3RX7 - chain A; structure by X-ray diffraction, 2.02 A resolution.

== Chain A ==
Protein: Cellulase
Organism: Alicyclobacillus acidocaldarius subsp. acidocaldarius
Notes: EC 3.2.1.4
Reference sequence: Q9AJS0 (Q9AJS0_ALIAC); numbering as in UniProt (aligned over 1-537)
Amino-acid sequence (537 residues; numbered 1 to 537; the number before each row is that of its first residue):
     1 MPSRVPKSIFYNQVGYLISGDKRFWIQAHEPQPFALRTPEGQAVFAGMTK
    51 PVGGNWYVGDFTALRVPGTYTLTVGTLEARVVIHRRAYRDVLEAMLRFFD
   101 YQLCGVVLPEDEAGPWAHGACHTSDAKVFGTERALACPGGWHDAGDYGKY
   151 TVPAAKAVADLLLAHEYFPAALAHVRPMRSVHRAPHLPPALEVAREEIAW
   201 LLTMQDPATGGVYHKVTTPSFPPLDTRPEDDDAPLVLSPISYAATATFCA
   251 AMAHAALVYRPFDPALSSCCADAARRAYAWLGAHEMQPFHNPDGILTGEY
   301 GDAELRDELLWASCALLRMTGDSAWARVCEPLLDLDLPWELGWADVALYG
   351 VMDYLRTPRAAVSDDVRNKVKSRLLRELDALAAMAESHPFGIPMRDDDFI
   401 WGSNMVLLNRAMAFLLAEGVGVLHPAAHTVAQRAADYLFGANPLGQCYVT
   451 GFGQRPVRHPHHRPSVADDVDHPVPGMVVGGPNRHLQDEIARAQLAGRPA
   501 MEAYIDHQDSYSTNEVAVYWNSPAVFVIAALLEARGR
Unresolved in the structure: 1-4, 535-537
Ion coordination: Zn2+: Cys104, Cys121, His122, His142; Ca2+: Asp302, Glu304, Asp307, Glu308, Ala344
Small-molecule neighbours:
  - cellobiose-like isofagomine (9MR; (3R,4R,5R)-3-hydroxy-5-(hydroxymethyl)piperidin-4-yl beta-D-glucopyranoside): Asp146, Phe221, Trp401, His461, Arg463, Tyr511, Glu515
  - Cellotriosyl isofagomine (G3I; (3R,4R,5R)-3-hydroxy-5-(hydroxymethyl)piperidin-4-yl beta-D-glucopyranosyl-(1->4)-beta-D-glucopyranosyl-(1->4)-beta-D-glucopyranoside): Asp143, Ala144, Asp146, Tyr150, Phe221, Gly298, Glu299, Tyr300, Trp343, Ile400, Trp401, His485, Gln487, Tyr511, Glu515, Val516, Tyr519, Trp520

== In short ==
Chain A binds Cellotriosyl isofagomine and cellobiose-like isofagomine. Cys104, Cys121, His122 and His142 form
the Zn2+ site. The Ca2+ site is built by Asp302, Glu304, Asp307, Glu308 and Ala344.
Chain A is Cellulase (Alicyclobacillus acidocaldarius subsp. acidocaldarius); the structure, Structure of
AaCel9A in complex with cellotetraose-like isofagomine, was determined by X-ray diffraction, deposited
together with 3RX5 and 3RX8.
